3LZ9 - chain A; structure by X-ray diffraction, 2.28 A resolution.

[Chain A]
Molecule: Aristolochene synthase
Organism: Nicotiana tabacum
Notes: EC 4.2.3.9
Reference sequence: Q40577 (5EAS_TOBAC); residue numbers follow UniProt; this construct covers 1-548
Amino-acid sequence (550 residues; row label = number of the first residue in the row; numbers below 1 keep their minus sign (Gly-1 is residue -1)):
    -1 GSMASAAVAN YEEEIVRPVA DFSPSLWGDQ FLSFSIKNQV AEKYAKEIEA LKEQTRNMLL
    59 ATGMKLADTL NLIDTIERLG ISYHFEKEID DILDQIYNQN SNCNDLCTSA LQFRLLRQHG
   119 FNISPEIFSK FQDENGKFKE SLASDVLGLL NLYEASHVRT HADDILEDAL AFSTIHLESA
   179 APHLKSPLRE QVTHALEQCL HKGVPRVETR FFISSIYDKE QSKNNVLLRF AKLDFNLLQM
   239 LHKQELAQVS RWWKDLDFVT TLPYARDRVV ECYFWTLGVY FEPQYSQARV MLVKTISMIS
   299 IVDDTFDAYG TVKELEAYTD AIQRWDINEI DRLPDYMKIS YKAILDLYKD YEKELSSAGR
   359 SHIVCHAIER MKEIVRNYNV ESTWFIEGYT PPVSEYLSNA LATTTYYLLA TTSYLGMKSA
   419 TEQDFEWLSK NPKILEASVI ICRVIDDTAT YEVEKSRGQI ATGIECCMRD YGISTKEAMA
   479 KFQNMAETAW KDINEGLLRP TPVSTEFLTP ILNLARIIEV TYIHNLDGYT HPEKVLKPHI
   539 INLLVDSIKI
Not modelled in the structure: -1 to 14, 524-530
Construct notes: expression tag (-1 to 0); engineered mutation Thr274 (Ala in Q40577), Ile372 (Val in Q40577), Leu406 (Tyr in Q40577), Ile516 (Val in Q40577)
Ion coordination: Mg2+ site 1: Asp301, Asp305 (together with FPF); Mg2+ site 2: Asp444, Thr448, Glu452
Residues lining bound ligands: FPF ((2Z,6E)-2-fluoro-3,7,11-trimethyldodeca-2,6,10-trien-1-yl trihydrogen diphosphate): Arg264, Trp273, Ile294, Ile297, Ser298, Asp301, Asp305, Tyr376, Glu379, Thr401, Thr402, Thr403, Leu407, Cys440, Asp444, Glu452, Ile516, Tyr520
Curated features (UniProtKB/Swiss-Prot):
  - motif: Asp301 to Asp305 (DDXXD motif)
  - binding site ((2E,6E)-farnesyl diphosphate): Arg264, Asp301, Asp305, Arg441, Asp444
  - binding site (Mg(2+)): Asp301, Asp305, Asp444, Asp445, Thr448, Glu452
  - mutagenesis: Trp273 (W273C/E/F: Catalyzes the conversion of (2E,6E)-farnesyl diphosphate to beta-farnesene instead of (+)-5-epi-aristolochene and triggers self-alkyation of D-444 and Y-520 leading to enzyme inactivation), Val277 (V277L: Catalyzes the conversion of (2E,6E)-farnesyl diphosphate to (+)-5-epi-aristolochene and triggers self-alkyation of D-444 leading to enzyme inactivation), Tyr404 (Y404C: Catalyzes the conversion of (2E,6E)-farnesyl diphosphate to an unknown sesquiterpene instead of (+)-5-epi-aristolochene and triggers self-alkyation of D-444 and Y-520 leading to enzyme ...), Leu407 (L407I: Catalyzes the conversion of (2E,6E)-farnesyl diphosphate to (+)-5-epi-aristolochene and triggers self-alkyation of D-444 and Y-520 leading to enzyme inactivation ...), Leu512 (L512I: Catalyzes the conversion of (2E,6E)-farnesyl diphosphate to (+)-5-epi-aristolochene and triggers self-alkyation of D-444 leading to enzyme inactivation), Tyr520 (Y520F: Loss of production of aristolochene, and accumulation of the intermediate germacrene A)
What the authors report for this chain:
  - conformationally variable residues (order/disorder transition): Ile521 to Val533

[Summary]
Chain A binds compound FPF. The Mg2+ site 1 is built by Asp301 and Asp305. From UniProt: 5 (2E,6E)-farnesyl
diphosphate-binding residues, 6 Mg2+-binding residues and 6 mutagenesis sites. The paper reports
conformational variability at Ile521.
Chain A is Aristolochene synthase (Nicotiana tabacum); the structure, The Crystal Structure of
5-epi-aristolochene synthase M4 mutant complexed with (2-trans,6-trans)-2-fluorofarnesyl diphosphate, was
determined by X-ray diffraction (same publication as 3M00, 3M01 and 3M02).
